Entry 2C7P (X-ray diffraction, 1.70 A resolution); this record covers chains A and D of the 3 polymer chains in the assembly.

# Chain A
Protein: Modification methylase hhai
Organism: Haemophilus haemolyticus
Notes: EC 2.1.1.37
UniProtKB: P05102 (MTH1_HAEHA); residue numbers follow UniProt; this construct covers 1-327
Sequence (327 residues; row label = number of the first residue in the row):
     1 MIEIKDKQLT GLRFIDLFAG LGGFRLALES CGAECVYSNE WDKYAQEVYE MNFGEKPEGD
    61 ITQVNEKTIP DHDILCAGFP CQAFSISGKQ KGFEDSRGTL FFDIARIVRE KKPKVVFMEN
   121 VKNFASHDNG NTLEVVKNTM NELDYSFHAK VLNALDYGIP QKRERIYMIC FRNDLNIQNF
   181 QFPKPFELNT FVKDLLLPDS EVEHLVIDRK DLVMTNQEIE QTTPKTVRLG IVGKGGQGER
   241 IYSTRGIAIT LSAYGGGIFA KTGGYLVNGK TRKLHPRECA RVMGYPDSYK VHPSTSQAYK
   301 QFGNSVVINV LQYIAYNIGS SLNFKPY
Swiss-Prot annotation at these positions:
  - active site: Cys81
  - mutagenesis: Cys81 (C81G: Cells die, loss of methyltransferase activity, binds DNA about 3-fold more tightly ...), Gln237 (Q237X: Decrease in enzyme activity due to 98%-99% loss of DNA-binding activity. No change in substrate specificity)
Ligand contacts: S-adenosylhomocysteine (SAH): Phe18, Ala19, Gly20, Leu21, Gly22, Gly23, Phe24, Asn39, Glu40, Trp41, Asp42, Asp60, Ile61, Thr62, Gly78, Phe79, Pro80, Leu100, Tyr285, Gln301, Asn304, Ser305, Val306
Reported in the primary citation:
  - binding site for the 12-nt DNA strand: Ser87, Gln237

# Chain D
Molecule: 12-nt DNA strand
Sequence (12 nucleotides; each row starts with the number of its first residue):
   422 GTCAGCGCAT CC

# Chain A / chain D interface
Contacting residue pairs (45):
  Gly78(A) with DC427(D), base contact
  Phe79(A) with DC427(D), hydrogen bond to the base
  Cys81(A) with DC427(D), base contact
  Gln82(A) with DG428(D), phosphate contact
  Ser85(A) with DG426(D), phosphate contact; DC427(D), hydrogen bond to the phosphate; DG428(D), sugar contact
  Ile86(A) with DG426(D), hydrogen bond to the base
  Ser87(A) with DG426(D), base contact; DG428(D), hydrogen bond to the sugar
  Gly88(A) with DG428(D), sugar contact
  Lys89(A) with DC429(D), phosphate contact; DA430(D), salt bridge to the phosphate
  Arg97(A) with DC429(D), salt bridge to the phosphate
  Glu119(A) with DC427(D), hydrogen bond to the base
  Asn120(A) with DC427(D), base contact
  Val121(A) with DC427(D), phosphate contact
  Lys162(A) with DA425(D), hydrogen bond to the phosphate; DG426(D), salt bridge to the phosphate
  Arg163(A) with DC427(D), hydrogen bond to the base
  Arg165(A) with DC427(D), salt bridge to the phosphate
  Thr226(A) with DA425(D), hydrogen bond to the phosphate
  Arg228(A) with DC424(D), sugar contact; DA425(D), salt bridge to the phosphate
  Gln237(A) with DG426(D), base contact; DG428(D), base contact
  Arg240(A) with DA425(D), base contact; DG426(D), hydrogen bond to the base
  Tyr242(A) with DA425(D), hydrogen bond to the phosphate
  Ile249(A) with DG426(D), phosphate contact
  Thr250(A) with DG426(D), hydrogen bond to the phosphate; DC427(D), phosphate contact
  Ser252(A) with DC427(D), phosphate contact; DG428(D), phosphate contact
  Ala253(A) with DC427(D), hydrogen bond to the phosphate; DG428(D), hydrogen bond to the phosphate
  Tyr254(A) with DG428(D), hydrogen bond to the phosphate; DC429(D), hydrogen bond to the base
  Gly255(A) with DG428(D), base contact; DC429(D), base contact
  Gly256(A) with DG428(D), hydrogen bond to the base; DC429(D), base contact
  Gly303(A) with DC427(D), sugar contact
  Asn304(A) with DC427(D), sugar contact
  Ser305(A) with DC427(D), base contact
Interface residues without a listed pair, chain A (33 interface residues in all): Pro80, Leu251

# Summary
33 residues of chain A face 7 of chain D across their interface; the contacts include 16 hydrogen bonds and 5
salt bridges. Among the polar pairs are Phe79(A)-DC427(D), Ile86(A)-DG426(D) and Glu119(A)-DC427(D). Bound to
chain A: S-adenosylhomocysteine. From the paper: a binding site for the 12-nt DNA strand at Ser87(A) and
Gln237(A).
Here chain A is Modification methylase hhai (Haemophilus haemolyticus) and chain D is a 12-nt DNA strand.
Entry 2C7P (HhaI DNA methyltransferase complex with oligonucleotide containing 2- aminopurine opposite to the
target base (GCGC:GMPC) and ...) was determined by X-ray diffraction together with 2C7O, 2C7Q and 2C7R from
the same study.
